PDB entry 6XWG | X-ray diffraction, 2.40 A resolution | chains B and D of the 4 polymer chains in the assembly

[Chain B]
Molecule: RARb2 DR5 Response Element, 3'-5' strand
Sequence (21 nucleotides; each row starts with the number of its first residue):
     1 AGTGAACTTT CGGTGAACCC T

[Chain D]
Protein: Retinoic acid receptor alpha
From: Homo sapiens
UniProtKB: P10276 (RARA_HUMAN); numbering as in UniProt (aligned over 82-167)
Chain sequence (90 residues; each row starts with the number of its first residue):
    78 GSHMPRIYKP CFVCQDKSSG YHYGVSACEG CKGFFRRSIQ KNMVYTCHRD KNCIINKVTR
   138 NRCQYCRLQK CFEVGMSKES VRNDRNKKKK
Not modelled in the structure: 78-81, 162-167
Differences from the reference sequence: expression tag (78-81)
Ion coordination: Zn2+ site 1: Cys88, Cys91, Cys105, Cys108; Zn2+ site 2: Cys124, Cys130, Cys140, Cys143
UniProt features mapped onto this chain:
  - DNA-binding region: Cys88 to Met153 (Nuclear receptor)
  - zinc finger (NR C4-type): Cys88 to Cys108, Cys124 to Cys148
  - modified residue: Ser96 (Phosphoserine)
  - cross-link: Lys166 (Glycyl lysine isopeptide (Lys-Gly) (interchain with G-Cter in SUMO))
  - mutagenesis: Ser95 (S95A: No effect on PKB/AKT1-mediated phosphorylation. Repressed transactivation), Ser96 (S96A: Abolishes PKB/AKT1-mediated phosphorylation. Repressed transactivation), Lys147 (K147R: Abrogates sumoylation in the presence or absence of ATRA and primarily nuclear localization and enhanced ATRA-mediated transcriptional activity; when associated with R-166; R-171 and R-399), Ser154 (S154A: No effect on PKB/AKT1-mediated phosphorylation. No repression of transactivation), Ser157 (S157A: No effect on PKB/AKT1-mediated phosphorylation. Repressed transactivation), Lys166 (K166R: Cytoplasmic in the absence of ATRA and reduced transcriptional activity in the presence of ATRA. Low sumoylation levels in the presence of ATRA; when associated with R-399 ...)
From the paper describing this entry:
  - binding site for RARb2 DR5 Response Element, 5'-3' strand: Lys109, Arg113

[Chain B / chain D interface]
Contacting residue pairs - 14 pairs, chain B then chain D:
  DG2(B) - Gln141(D)  hydrogen bond to the phosphate
  DT3(B) - Phe111(D)  phosphate contact
  DT3(B) - Arg114(D)  salt bridge to the phosphate
  DT3(B) - Asn138(D)  hydrogen bond to the phosphate
  DT3(B) - Gln141(D)  hydrogen bond to the phosphate
  DG4(B) - Glu106(D)  sugar contact
  DG4(B) - Gly107(D)  phosphate contact
  DG4(B) - Arg114(D)  hydrogen bond to the base
  DG4(B) - Arg137(D)  salt bridge to the phosphate
  DG4(B) - Asn138(D)  hydrogen bond to the phosphate
  DG4(B) - Arg144(D)  salt bridge to the phosphate
  DA5(B) - Glu106(D)  base contact
  DA6(B) - Glu106(D)  hydrogen bond to the base
  DA6(B) - Lys109(D)  base contact
Interface residues without a listed pair, chain B (7 interface residues in all): DC7, DC11
Interface residues without a listed pair, chain D (11 interface residues in all): Met120, Arg159

[In short]
Chain B and chain D form an interface of 7 and 11 residues respectively, with 6 hydrogen bonds and 3 salt
bridges. Polar pairs include DG4(B)-Arg114(D), DA6(B)-Glu106(D) and DG2(B)-Gln141(D). The paper reports a
binding site for RARb2 DR5 Response Element, 5'-3' strand at Lys109(D) and Arg113(D).
Here chain B is RARb2 DR5 Response Element, 3'-5' strand and chain D is Retinoic acid receptor alpha (Homo
sapiens). Entry 6XWG (Crystal Structure of the Human RXR/RAR DNA-Binding Domain Heterodimer Bound to the Human
RARb2 DR5 Response ...) was determined by X-ray diffraction, deposited together with 6XWH.
